PDB entry 3JAZ | electron microscopy, 3.10 A resolution | chains A and B of the 5 polymer chains in the assembly

[Chain A]
Molecule: Structural protein VP3
Organism: Bombyx mori cypovirus 1
UniProt: Q914N6 (Q914N6_CPVBM); residue numbers follow UniProt; this construct covers 1-1058
Chain sequence (1058 residues; each row starts with the number of its first residue):
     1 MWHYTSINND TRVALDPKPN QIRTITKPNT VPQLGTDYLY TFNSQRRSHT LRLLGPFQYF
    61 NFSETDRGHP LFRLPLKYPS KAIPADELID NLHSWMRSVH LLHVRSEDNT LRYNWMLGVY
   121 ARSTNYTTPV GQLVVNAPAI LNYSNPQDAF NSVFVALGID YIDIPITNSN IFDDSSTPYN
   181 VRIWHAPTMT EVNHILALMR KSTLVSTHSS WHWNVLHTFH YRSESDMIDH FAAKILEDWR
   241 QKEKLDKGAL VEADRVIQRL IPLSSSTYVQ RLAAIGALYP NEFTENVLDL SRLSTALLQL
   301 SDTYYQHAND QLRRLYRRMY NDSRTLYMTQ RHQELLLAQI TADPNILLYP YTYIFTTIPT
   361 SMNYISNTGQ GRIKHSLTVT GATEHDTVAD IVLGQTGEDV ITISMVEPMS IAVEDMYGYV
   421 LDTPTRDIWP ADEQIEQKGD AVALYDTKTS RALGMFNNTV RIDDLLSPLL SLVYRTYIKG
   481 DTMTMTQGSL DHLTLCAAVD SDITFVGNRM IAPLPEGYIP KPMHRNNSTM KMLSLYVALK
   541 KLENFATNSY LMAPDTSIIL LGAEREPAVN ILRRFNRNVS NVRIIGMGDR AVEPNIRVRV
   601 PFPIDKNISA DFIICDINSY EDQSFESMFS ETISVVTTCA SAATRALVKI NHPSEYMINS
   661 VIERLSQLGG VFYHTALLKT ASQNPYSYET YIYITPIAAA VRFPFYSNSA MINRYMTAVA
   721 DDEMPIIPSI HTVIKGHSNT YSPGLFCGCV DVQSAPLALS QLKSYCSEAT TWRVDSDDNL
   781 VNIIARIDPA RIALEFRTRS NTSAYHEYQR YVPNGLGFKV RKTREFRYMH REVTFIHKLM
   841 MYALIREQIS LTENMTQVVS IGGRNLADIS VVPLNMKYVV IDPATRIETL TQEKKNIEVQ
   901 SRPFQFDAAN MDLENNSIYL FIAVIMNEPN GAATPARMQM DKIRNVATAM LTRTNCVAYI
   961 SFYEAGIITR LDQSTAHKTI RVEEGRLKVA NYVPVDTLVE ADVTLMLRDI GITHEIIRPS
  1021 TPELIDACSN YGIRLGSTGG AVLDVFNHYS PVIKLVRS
Disordered / not traced: 1058
From the paper describing this entry:
  - catalytic residues: His208 (proposed by the authors, not directly observed)

[Chain B]
Molecule: Capsid protein VP1
Organism: Bombyx mori cypovirus 1
UniProt: Q6TS43 (CAPSD_CPVBM); numbering as in UniProt (aligned over 1-1333)
Chain sequence (1333 residues; numbered 1 to 1333; the number before each row is that of its first residue):
     1 MHSTNNNSNK RNNEEKHKQP EIDSSANNGE GTSGTRAQTV GDTATEAGVR NETEAGASTR
    61 RQTDGTGLSG TNAKIATASS ARQADVEKPA DVTFTIENVD DVGIMQQKKP PTVVQSRTDV
   121 FNEQFANEAL HPTTKVIFNG LDVNTEVQPL SDDFKQISDP KGYLTYSVKY EDQFTKKDKL
   181 RASEADDRIV GPTVNLFKYG AAVVNIDLNR DFFDTATGID LTKGIPLVQD LLVPIGVTAG
   241 AEQSAEYVSG LLMVLFKVMT DNRLVIVGET TTPMSNTLST VVNNVLRTTY HNNVGVNPAL
   301 LRDFTQVNWL NRDITNMLQQ AGTKYGLGLT ETRLDYVRLV KTIVGHALNI DHFAASVLNI
   361 NLRALMEANV TADDRIKALQ AHSMISTQFH GPNQGALRPE LAFDHDHIIR CLMLAAANYP
   421 RLEGIIVQIN TGYVASANVI RPVSEKRYFP ENLEQNQSAA RLVSAVKARA SEADISSIHL
   481 AIAREVSPMF NVHELKKIAE SFEDPSSIVV VLEFILFALF FPTEFNRIKG DIQNVLLLFF
   541 SRWYPVEYGI FVQRGATYTI NAAGEFEFSG RNEKWDQALY LSEHFPALFS DVPLAGANTI
   601 IAIMRLFTPQ GFLRTDDLAI AANFPRASRN PQTYIPYTNQ RGTVTNEFAS RFRTIVATLA
   661 NVVNERAVQD DMQKATRSCT KQWLRHLETQ FDNIAVAHTD HLSVVYATMS NFMLNFTNNF
   721 SGNHATFKPD QYVITSPEGS YKPIIERQGE TVDGLTIIDT SIVWPILCQC TYPLVRQSGK
   781 GVDAVSIMEE IVYPDPSTTL SQSLSVAQVL SKLTLPDAFI NMILSGGDSV VMRTYQTEAD
   841 DDLDEGIRMT TYDQYLSHIR ERLHITNVPD PIYITGASTP DQIAASVQAT HVAVVLYQSG
   901 VINGPASTYL RENEVLVVMP DYYDVVSRFA NANLQMNNNR YHESVLEIAD IFDQADFIQT
   961 SDAVRQLRAL MPTLSTSQIR HAIERIAQIT DVDSTDYGKL TLRFLGTLTR SLKMQNAQIR
  1021 RIRPDGTVLR YDDQIDIEAF RWSRYFLDEL QLRRLSVGLR LITNPRIARR FNGVRIMYLT
  1081 DDDPDPDFVP DVPEGYVAVQ YAHRLFSSSL ANKRNRVTYT HPPTGMAYPS PTGRPHVHMT
  1141 INERAGMSKL VADNIIASVI KSNWVVDILD IEYTAEVMTP SEGYTQHVDA ESIMTAPKGK
  1201 LFHLQFMDGL LRPEPSAFDP PASGEDMRLI YPLQPISVAR SMRAIVNHNE VDRPRGAVAP
  1261 SSYEMDTGTL SRNGDLLYSP VANGQVGIPK LEVDHISFSN VVSMMTANIR TGDDMAVERV
  1321 NPDDVRAINI RNA
Disordered / not traced: 1-134, 778-785

[Chain A / chain B interface]
Residue-residue contacts (29):
  Glu64(A) with Glu647(B)
  Asn125(A) with Glu647(B)
  Thr127(A) with Asn639(B); Asn1329(B)
  Thr128(A) with Arg1331(B); Asn1332(B)
  Pro129(A) with Asn1329(B); Asn1332(B)
  Val130(A) with Asn1332(B)
  Gln132(A) with Asn1329(B), hydrogen bond
  Leu157(A) with Asn1332(B)
  Ile159(A) with Ala1333(B)
  Tyr161(A) with Ala1333(B)
  Ile162(A) with Ala1333(B), hydrophobic
  Asp163(A) with Ala1333(B)
  Arg200(A) with Arg629(B)
  Lys201(A) with Arg629(B), hydrogen bond (backbone-side chain); Glu1038(B), salt bridge
  Ser202(A) with Arg629(B)
  Thr203(A) with Arg629(B); Asn630(B), hydrogen bond; Gln1034(B)
  Ser225(A) with Ala562(B); Gly564(B)
  Asp229(A) with Ala563(B)
  Ser264(A) with Gln1034(B)
  Ser265(A) with Gln1034(B)
  Gln270(A) with Gln1034(B)
  Arg324(A) with Gln1034(B)
Other interface residues (no listed pair), chain A (28 interface residues in all): Tyr120, Asp160, Ser176, Tyr268, Arg292, Ser323
Other interface residues (no listed pair), chain B (18 interface residues in all): Glu565, Thr615, Gln640, Arg641, Asn723

[Overview]
The interface between chain A and chain B involves 28 residues on one side and 18 on the other, with 3
hydrogen bonds and 1 salt bridge. Polar contacts include Lys201(A)-Glu1038(B), Gln132(A)-Asn1329(B) and
Lys201(A)-Arg629(B). The paper reports the catalytic residue His208(A).
Here chain A is Structural protein VP3 and chain B is Capsid protein VP1, both from Bombyx mori cypovirus 1.
Entry 3JAZ (Atomic model of cytoplasmic polyhedrosis virus with ATP) was determined by electron microscopy
together with 3JAY, 3JB0, 3JB1, 3JB2 and 3JB3 from the same study.
